1M6V - chains A and E of the 8 polymer chains in the assembly; structure by X-ray diffraction, 2.10 A resolution.

Chain A (and E):
Protein: carbamoyl phosphate synthetase large chain
Source organism: Escherichia coli
Notes: EC 6.3.5.5; chain E of this document is another copy of the same molecule, construct and numbering; everything in this record applies to it too
Reference sequence: P00968 (CARB_ECOLI); residues 1-1073 here correspond to UniProt positions 0-1072 (UniProt number = residue number - 1)
Amino-acid sequence (1073 residues; numbered 1 to 1073; the number before each row is that of its first residue):
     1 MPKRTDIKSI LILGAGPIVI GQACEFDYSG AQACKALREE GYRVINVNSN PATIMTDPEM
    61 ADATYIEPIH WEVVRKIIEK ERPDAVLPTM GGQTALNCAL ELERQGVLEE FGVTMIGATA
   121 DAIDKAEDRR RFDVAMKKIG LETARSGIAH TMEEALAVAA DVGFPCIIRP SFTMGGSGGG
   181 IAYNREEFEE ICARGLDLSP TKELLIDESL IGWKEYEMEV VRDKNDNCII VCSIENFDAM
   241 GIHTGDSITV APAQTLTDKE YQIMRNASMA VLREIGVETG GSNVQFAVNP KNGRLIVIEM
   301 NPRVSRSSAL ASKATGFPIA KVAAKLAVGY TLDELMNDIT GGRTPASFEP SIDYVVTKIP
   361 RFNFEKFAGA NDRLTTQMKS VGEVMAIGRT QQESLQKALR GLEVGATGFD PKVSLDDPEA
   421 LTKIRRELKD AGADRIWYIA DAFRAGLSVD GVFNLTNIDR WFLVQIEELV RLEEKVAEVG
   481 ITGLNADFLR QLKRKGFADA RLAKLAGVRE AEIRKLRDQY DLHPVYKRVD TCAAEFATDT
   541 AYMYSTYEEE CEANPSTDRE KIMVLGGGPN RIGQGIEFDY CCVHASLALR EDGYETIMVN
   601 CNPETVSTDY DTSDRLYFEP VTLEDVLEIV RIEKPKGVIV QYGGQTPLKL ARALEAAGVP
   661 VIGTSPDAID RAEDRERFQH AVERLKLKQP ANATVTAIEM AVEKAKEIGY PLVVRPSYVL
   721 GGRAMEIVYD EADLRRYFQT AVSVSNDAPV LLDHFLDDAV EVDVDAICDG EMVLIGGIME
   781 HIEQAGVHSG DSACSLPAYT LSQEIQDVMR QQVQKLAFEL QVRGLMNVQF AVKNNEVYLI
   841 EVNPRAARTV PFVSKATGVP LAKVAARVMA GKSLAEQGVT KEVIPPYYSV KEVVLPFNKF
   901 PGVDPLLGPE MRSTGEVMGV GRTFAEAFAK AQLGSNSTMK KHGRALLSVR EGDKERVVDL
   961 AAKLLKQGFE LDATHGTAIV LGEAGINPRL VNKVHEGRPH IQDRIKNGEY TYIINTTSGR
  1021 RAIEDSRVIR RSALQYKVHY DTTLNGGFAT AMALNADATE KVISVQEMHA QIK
Not modelled in the structure: 718-723, 742-749
Bound ions: K+ site 1: Asp84, Gly112, Thr114; K+ site 2: Ala126, Glu127, Glu299, Met300, Asn301; K+ site 3: Glu215, Asn236, Asp238, Ala239, Ile242, Ser247; Mn2+ site 1: Gln285, Glu299 (together with ADP, phosphate ion); Mn2+ site 2: Glu299, Asn301 (together with ADP, phosphate ion); K+ site 4: Glu761, Glu783, Gln784, Val787, Ser792; Mn2+ site 3: Gln829, Glu841 (together with ADP); K+ site 5: Glu841, Asn843 (together with ADP)
Residues lining bound ligands:
  - ADP (adenosine-5'-diphosphate), molecule 1: Arg129, Ala144, Ile167, Arg169, Thr173, Met174, Gly175, Gly176, Asp207, Glu208, Ser209, Leu210, Ile211, Glu215, Ala239, Met240, Gly241, Ile242, His243, Thr244, Gln285, Ile298, Glu299, Asn301, Thr376
  - ADP, molecule 2: Pro690, Val713, Arg715, Met725, Asp753, His754, Phe755, Leu756, Glu761, Ala785, Gly786, Val787, His788, Ser789, Gln829, Ile840, Glu841, Pro909
  - tetraethylammonium ion (NET): Val19, Gln22, Gln93, Thr94, Asn97, Asn936
  - L-ornithine (ORN): Glu783, Asp791, Ser792, Ala793, Glu892, Val893, Leu895, Leu907, His1039, Tyr1040, Asp1041, Thr1042, Thr1043

Interface between chain A and chain E:
Contacting residue pairs - 18 pairs, chain A then chain E:
  Leu415(A) with Arg425(E), hydrogen bond (backbone-side chain)
  Pro418(A) with Thr422(E), hydrogen bond (backbone-side chain); Arg425(E)
  Glu419(A) with Thr422(E)
  Leu421(A) with Leu421(E)
  Thr422(A) with Pro418(E); Glu419(E); Leu421(E); Thr422(E), hydrogen bond
  Arg425(A) with Leu415(E); Leu421(E)
  Ala445(A) with Leu447(E)
  Gly446(A) with Leu447(E); Ser448(E), hydrogen bond (backbone-backbone); Gly451(E)
  Leu447(A) with Gly446(E); Leu447(E)
  Ser448(A) with Gly446(E), hydrogen bond (backbone-backbone)
Interface residues without a listed pair, chain A (13 interface residues in all): Asp416, Asp417, Gly451
Interface residues without a listed pair, chain E (11 interface residues in all): Ala445

Overview:
13 residues of chain A face 11 of chain E across their interface, with 5 hydrogen bonds. Among the polar pairs
are Leu415(A)-Arg425(E), Pro418(A)-Thr422(E) and Thr422(A)-Thr422(E). Ligands of chain A: ADP, L-ornithine and
tetraethylammonium ion. Asp84(A), Gly112(A) and Thr114(A) coordinate K+ site 1.
Chain A and chain E are both carbamoyl phosphate synthetase large chain (Escherichia coli); the structure,
Crystal Structure of the G359F (small subunit) Point Mutant of Carbamoyl Phosphate Synthetase, was determined
by X-ray diffraction.
